Entry 3KCS (X-ray diffraction, 1.50 A resolution); this record covers chain A.

# Chain A
Molecule: PAmCherry1 protein
Source organism: Discosoma sp
Amino-acid sequence (234 residues; each row starts with the number of its first residue; note: 2 numbers in that range are skipped by the numbering (no residue carries them; nothing is unmodelled there); numbers below 1 keep their minus sign (Met-4 is residue -4)):
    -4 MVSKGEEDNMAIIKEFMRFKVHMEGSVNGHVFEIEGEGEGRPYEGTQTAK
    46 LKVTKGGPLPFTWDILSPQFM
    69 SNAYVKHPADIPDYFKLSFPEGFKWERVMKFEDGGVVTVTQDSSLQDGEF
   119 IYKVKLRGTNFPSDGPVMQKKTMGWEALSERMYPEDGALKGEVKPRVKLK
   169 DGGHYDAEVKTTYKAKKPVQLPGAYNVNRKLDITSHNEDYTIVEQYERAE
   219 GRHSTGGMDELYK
Not modelled in the structure: -4 to 5, 223-231
Modified residues: Met66 ({(4Z)-4-(4-hydroxybenzylidene)-2-[3-(methylthio)propanimidoyl]-5-oxo-4,5-dihydro-1H-imidazol-1-yl}acetic acid; NRQ)
Glycans and other covalent adducts: covalent link Met66-Ser69
From the paper describing this entry:
  - contacts within the chain: Gln42-Met66, Thr43-Met66, Ala44-Met66, Ser62-Met66, Gln64-Met66, Phe65-Met66, Met66-Ser69, Met66-Asn70, Met66-Gln109, Met66-Arg197, Glu148-Arg197 (hydrogen bond), Met66-Leu199 (hydrophobic contact), Met66-Gln213 (hydrophobic contact), Met66-Glu215 (hydrophobic contact), Arg197-Glu215 (hydrogen bond)

# Overview
From the paper: contacts within the chain involving Gln42, Met66 and Thr43 among others.
Chain A is PAmCherry1 protein (Discosoma sp); the structure, Crystal structure of PAmCherry1 in the dark
state, was determined by X-ray diffraction (same publication as 3KCT).
